PDB entry 9CA7 | electron microscopy, 3.35 A resolution | chains A and Z of the 20 polymer chains in the assembly

== Chain A ==
Molecule: Helicase SRCAP
From: Homo sapiens
Notes: EC 3.6.4.-
Reference sequence: Q6ZRS2 (SRCAP_HUMAN); numbering as in UniProt (aligned over 1-3230)
Sequence (3230 residues; each row starts with the number of its first residue):
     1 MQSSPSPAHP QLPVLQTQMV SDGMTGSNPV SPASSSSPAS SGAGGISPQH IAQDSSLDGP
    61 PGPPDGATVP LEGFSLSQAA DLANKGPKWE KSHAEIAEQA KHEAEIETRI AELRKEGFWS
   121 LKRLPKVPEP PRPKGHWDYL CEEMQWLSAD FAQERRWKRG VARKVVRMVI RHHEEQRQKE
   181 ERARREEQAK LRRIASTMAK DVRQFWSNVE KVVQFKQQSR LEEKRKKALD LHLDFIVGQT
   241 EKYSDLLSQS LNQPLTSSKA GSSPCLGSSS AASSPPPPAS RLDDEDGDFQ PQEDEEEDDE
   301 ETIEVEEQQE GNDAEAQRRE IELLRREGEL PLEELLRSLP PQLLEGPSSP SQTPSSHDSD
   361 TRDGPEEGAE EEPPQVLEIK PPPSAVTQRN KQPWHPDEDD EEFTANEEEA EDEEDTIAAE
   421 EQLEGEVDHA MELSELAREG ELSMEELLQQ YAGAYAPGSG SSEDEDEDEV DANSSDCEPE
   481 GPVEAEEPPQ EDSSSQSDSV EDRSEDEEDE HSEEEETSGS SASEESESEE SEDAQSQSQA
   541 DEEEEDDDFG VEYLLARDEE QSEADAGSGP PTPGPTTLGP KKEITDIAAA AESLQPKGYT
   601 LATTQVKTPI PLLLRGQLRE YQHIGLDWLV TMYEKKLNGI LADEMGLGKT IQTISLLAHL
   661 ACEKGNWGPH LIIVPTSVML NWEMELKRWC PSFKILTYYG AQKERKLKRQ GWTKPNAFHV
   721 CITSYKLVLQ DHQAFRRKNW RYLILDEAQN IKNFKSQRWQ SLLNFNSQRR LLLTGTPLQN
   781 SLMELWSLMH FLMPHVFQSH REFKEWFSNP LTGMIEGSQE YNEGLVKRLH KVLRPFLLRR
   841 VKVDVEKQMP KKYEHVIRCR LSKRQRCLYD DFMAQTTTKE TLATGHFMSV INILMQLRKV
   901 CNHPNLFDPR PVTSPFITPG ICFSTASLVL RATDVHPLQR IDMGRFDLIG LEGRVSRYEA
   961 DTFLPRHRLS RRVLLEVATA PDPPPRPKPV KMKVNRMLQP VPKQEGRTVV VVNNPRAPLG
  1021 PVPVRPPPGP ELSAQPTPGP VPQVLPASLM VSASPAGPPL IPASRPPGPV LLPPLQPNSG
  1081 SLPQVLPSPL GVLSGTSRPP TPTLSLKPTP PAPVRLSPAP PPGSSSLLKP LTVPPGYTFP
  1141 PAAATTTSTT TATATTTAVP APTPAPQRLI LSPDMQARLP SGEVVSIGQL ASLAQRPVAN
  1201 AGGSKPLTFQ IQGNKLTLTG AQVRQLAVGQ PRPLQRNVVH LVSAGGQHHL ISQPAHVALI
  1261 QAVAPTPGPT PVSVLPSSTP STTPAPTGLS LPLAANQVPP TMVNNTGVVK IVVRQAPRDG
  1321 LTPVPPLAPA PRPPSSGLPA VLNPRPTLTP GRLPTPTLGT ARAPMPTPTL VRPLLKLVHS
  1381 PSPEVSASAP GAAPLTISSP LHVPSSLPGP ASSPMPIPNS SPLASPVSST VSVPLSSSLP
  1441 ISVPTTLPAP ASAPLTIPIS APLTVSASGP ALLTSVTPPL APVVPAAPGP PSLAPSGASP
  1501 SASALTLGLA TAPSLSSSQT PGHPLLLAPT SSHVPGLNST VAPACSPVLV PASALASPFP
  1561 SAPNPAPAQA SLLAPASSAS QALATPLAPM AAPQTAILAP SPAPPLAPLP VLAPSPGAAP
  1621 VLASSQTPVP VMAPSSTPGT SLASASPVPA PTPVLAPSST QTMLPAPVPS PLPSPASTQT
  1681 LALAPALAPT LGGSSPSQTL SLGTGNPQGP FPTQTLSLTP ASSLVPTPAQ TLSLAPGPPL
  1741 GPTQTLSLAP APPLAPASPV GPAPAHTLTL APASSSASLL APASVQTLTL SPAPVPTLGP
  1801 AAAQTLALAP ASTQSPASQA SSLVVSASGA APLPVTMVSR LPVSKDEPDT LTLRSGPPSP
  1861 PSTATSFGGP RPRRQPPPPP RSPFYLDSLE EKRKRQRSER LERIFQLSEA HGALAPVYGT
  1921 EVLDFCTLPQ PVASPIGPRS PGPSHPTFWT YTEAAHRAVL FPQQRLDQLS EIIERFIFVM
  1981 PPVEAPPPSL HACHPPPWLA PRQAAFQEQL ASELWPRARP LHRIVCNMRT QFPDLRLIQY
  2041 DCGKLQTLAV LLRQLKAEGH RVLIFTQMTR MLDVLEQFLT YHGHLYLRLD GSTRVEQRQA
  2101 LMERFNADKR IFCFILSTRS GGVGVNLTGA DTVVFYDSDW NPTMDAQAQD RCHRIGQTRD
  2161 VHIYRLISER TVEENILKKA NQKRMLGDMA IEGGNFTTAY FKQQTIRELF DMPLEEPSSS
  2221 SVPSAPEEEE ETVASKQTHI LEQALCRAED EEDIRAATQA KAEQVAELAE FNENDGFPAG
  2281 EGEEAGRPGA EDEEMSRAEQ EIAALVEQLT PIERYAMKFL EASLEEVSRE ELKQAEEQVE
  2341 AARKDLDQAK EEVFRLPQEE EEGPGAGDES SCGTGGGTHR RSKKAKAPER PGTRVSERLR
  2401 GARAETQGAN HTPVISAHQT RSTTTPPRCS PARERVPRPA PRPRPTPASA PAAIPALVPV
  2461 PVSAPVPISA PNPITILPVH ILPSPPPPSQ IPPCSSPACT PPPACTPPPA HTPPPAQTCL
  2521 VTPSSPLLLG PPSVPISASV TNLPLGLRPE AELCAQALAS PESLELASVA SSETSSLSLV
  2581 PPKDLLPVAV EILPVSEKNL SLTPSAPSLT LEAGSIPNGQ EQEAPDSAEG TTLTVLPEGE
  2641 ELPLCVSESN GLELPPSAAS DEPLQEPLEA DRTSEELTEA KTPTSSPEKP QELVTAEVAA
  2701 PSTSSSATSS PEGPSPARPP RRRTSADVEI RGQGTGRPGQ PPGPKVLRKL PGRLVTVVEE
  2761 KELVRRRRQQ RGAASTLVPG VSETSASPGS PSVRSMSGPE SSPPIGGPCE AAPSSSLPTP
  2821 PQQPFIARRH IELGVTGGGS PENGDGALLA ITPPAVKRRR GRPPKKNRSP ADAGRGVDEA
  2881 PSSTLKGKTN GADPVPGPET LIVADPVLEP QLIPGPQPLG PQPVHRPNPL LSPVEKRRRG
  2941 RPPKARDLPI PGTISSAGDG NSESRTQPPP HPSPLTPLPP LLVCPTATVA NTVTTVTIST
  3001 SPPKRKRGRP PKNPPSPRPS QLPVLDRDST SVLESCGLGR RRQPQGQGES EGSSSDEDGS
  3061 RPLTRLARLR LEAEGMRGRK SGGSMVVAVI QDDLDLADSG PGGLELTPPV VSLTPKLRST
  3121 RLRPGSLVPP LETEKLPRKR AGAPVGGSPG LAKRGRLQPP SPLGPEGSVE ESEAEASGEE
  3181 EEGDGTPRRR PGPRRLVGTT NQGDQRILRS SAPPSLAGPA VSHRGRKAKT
Disordered / not traced: 1-222, 256-603, 879-886, 993-1881, 2204-3230
Ligand contacts: ATP-gamma-S (AGS; phosphothiophosphoric acid-adenylate ester): Gln617, Leu618, Arg619, Gln622, Glu644, Met645, Gly646, Leu647, Gly648, Lys649, Thr650, Ile651, Glu685, Trp689, Glu747, Val2123
Curated features (UniProtKB/Swiss-Prot):
  - DNA-binding region: Lys2857 to Ser2869 (A.T hook 1), Lys2936 to Leu2948 (A.T hook 2), Lys3004 to Ser3016 (A.T hook 3)
  - binding site (ATP): Asp643 to Thr650
  - modified residue: Ser1172 (Phosphoserine)

== Chain Z ==
Molecule: 285-nt DNA strand
Sequence (285 nucleotides; row label = number of the first residue in the row; numbers below 1 keep their minus sign (DG-105 is residue -105)):
  -105 GCCAGTGAAT TCGAGCTCGG TACCCGGGGA TCACAGGATG TACATATCTG ACAGCTGCCT
   -45 GGAGACTAGG GAGTAATCCC CTTGGCGGTT AAAACGCGGG GGACAGCGCG TAGCTGCGTT
    15 TAAGCGGTGC TAGAGCTGTC TACGACCAAT TGAGCGGCCT GCGCACCGGG ATTCTCCAGC
    75 AGGGCTTCCC ACGTGCGCAG CAGGACGCAG CGCTGCCTGA AACTCGCGCC GCGAGGAGAG
   135 GGAGGACGAA CGCGCCCCCA CCCCCTTATA TAGGCGCCCT TCGAT
Disordered / not traced: -105 to -51, 71-179

== How chain A and chain Z interact ==
Contacting residue pairs (41; chain A residue first):
  Thr676(A) - DT-17(Z)  hydrogen bond to the phosphate
  Thr676(A) - DT-16(Z)  hydrogen bond to the phosphate
  Ser677(A) - DT-17(Z)  phosphate contact
  Gln702(A) - DA-15(Z)  hydrogen bond to the phosphate
  Arg705(A) - DA-15(Z)  salt bridge to the phosphate
  Arg709(A) - DG62(Z)  salt bridge to the phosphate
  Gln710(A) - DG63(Z)  phosphate contact
  Gly711(A) - DG63(Z)  hydrogen bond to the phosphate
  Trp712(A) - DG62(Z)  hydrogen bond to the phosphate
  Trp712(A) - DG63(Z)  phosphate contact
  Thr713(A) - DG62(Z)  phosphate contact
  Thr713(A) - DG63(Z)  hydrogen bond to the phosphate
  Ser724(A) - DT-16(Z)  hydrogen bond to the phosphate
  Lys726(A) - DT-16(Z)  phosphate contact
  Leu727(A) - DT-16(Z)  phosphate contact
  Gln730(A) - DT-16(Z)  hydrogen bond to the phosphate
  Gln730(A) - DA-15(Z)  hydrogen bond to the phosphate
  Gln733(A) - DC60(Z)  phosphate contact
  Gln733(A) - DC61(Z)  sugar contact
  Ala734(A) - DG62(Z)  phosphate contact
  Arg737(A) - DA59(Z)  base contact
  Arg737(A) - DC60(Z)  hydrogen bond to the base
  Arg737(A) - DC61(Z)  sugar contact
  Ile891(A) - DT-23(Z)  base contact
  Asn892(A) - DT-23(Z)  hydrogen bond to the sugar
  Met895(A) - DG-22(Z)  base contact
  Lys899(A) - DG-21(Z)  salt bridge to the phosphate
  Gln2067(A) - DC-20(Z)  sugar contact
  Met2068(A) - DC-20(Z)  phosphate contact
  Thr2069(A) - DC-20(Z)  hydrogen bond to the phosphate
  Arg2070(A) - DC-20(Z)  hydrogen bond to the phosphate
  Asp2090(A) - DG-19(Z)  phosphate contact
  Gly2091(A) - DG-19(Z)  phosphate contact
  Gly2091(A) - DG-18(Z)  phosphate contact
  Arg2098(A) - DG-18(Z)  salt bridge to the phosphate
  Ser2117(A) - DC-20(Z)  phosphate contact
  Ser2117(A) - DG-19(Z)  hydrogen bond to the phosphate
  Arg2119(A) - DG-19(Z)  sugar contact
  Ser2120(A) - DG-19(Z)  phosphate contact
  Ser2120(A) - DG-18(Z)  phosphate contact
  Gly2121(A) - DG-18(Z)  phosphate contact
Interface residues without a listed pair, chain A (37 interface residues in all): Pro675, Gly700, Ala701, Lys714, Gln896, Ser2092

== In short ==
37 residues of chain A and 14 residues of chain Z are in contact; the contacts include 14 hydrogen bonds and 4
salt bridges. Polar pairs include Arg737(A)-DC60(Z), Asn892(A)-DT-23(Z) and Thr676(A)-DT-17(Z). Ligands of
chain A: ATP-gamma-S.
Chain A is Helicase SRCAP (Homo sapiens) and chain Z is a 285-nt DNA strand; the structure, Cryo-EM structure
of human SRCAP-nucleosome complex in the fully-engaged state (composite structure), was determined by electron
microscopy.
